Entry 8TZV (electron microscopy, 2.80 A resolution); this record covers chains A and B.

Chain A (and B):
Name: Isoform ATE1-2 of Arginyl-tRNA--protein transferase 1
Source organism: Homo sapiens
Notes: chain B of this document is another copy of the same molecule, construct and numbering; everything in this record applies to it too
Reference sequence: O95260 (ATE1_HUMAN), isoform O95260-2; residues 2-518 here = UniProt positions 2-518
Sequence (519 residues; each row starts with the number of its first residue; numbering starts at 0):
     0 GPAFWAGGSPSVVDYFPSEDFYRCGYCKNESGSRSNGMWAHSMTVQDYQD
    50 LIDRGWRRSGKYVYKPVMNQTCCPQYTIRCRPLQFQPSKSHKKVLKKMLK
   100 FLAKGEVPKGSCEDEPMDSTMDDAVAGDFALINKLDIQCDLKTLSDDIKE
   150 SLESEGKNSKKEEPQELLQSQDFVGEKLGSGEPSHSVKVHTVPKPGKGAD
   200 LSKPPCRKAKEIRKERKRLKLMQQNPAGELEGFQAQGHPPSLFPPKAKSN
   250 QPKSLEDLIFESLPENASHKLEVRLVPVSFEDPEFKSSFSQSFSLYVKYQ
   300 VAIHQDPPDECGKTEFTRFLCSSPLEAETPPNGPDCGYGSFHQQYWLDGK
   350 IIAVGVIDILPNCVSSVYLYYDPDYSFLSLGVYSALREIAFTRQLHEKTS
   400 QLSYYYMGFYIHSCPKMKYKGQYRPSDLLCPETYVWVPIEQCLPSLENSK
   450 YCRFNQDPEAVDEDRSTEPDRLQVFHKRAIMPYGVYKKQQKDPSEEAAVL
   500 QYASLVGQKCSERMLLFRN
Unresolved in the structure: 0-6, 105-268
Construct notes: expression tag (0-1)
Ion coordination: Zn2+: Cys23, Cys26, Cys71, Cys72
Swiss-Prot annotation at these positions:
  - modified residue: Ser169 (Phosphoserine)
What the authors report for this chain:
  - mutagenesis - C26A, W38F/H40E, K476E/R477E: decreased catalytic activity on RGS4
  - conformationally variable residues (order/disorder transition): Pro1 to Asp19
  - self-association interface (contacts with another copy of this molecule): Gly7 to Pro9, Val11, Trp38, His40, Lys60 to Tyr61, Ser278 to Glu280, Asp308 to Glu309, Gly311 to Glu314, Arg317 to Phe318, Phe474, Lys476 to Arg477, Ala478 to Ile479, Leu514, Phe516 to Asn518
  - mutagenesis - W38F/H40E/K476E/R477E, W38F/H40E, R56E, K476E/R477E: decreased stability
  - mutagenesis - W38F/H40E/K476E/R477E: abolished binding to Isoform ATE1-2 of Arginyl-tRNA--protein transferase 1 (chain A)
  - mutagenesis - W38F/H40E/K476E: decreased binding to RGS4
  - mutagenesis - W38F/H40E/K476E: abolished catalytic activity on RGS4
  - mutagenesis - K88E/K92E (2-fold): decreased binding to A + T arms
  - mutagenesis - K88E/K92E: abolished catalytic activity
  - mutagenesis - R56E, E387A, K419A: decreased catalytic activity

How chain A and chain B interact:
Pairs across the interface (37; chain A residue first):
  Gly7(A) - Lys312(B)  hydrogen bond (backbone-side chain)
  Pro9(A) - Thr313(B)
  Val11(A) - Arg317(B)
  Trp38(A) - His40(B)
  Trp38(A) - Phe516(B)  hydrophobic
  His40(A) - Lys60(B)
  His40(A) - Arg317(B)
  Ser278(A) - Glu280(B)
  Asp305(A) - Arg477(B)  salt bridge
  Glu309(A) - Arg477(B)
  Thr313(A) - Phe474(B)
  Thr313(A) - Ile479(B)
  Thr313(A) - Leu514(B)
  Glu314(A) - Phe474(B)
  Glu314(A) - Arg477(B)
  Glu314(A) - Ala478(B)
  Glu314(A) - Ile479(B)
  Arg317(A) - Val11(B)
  Arg317(A) - His40(B)
  Arg317(A) - Ser41(B)
  Arg317(A) - Phe516(B)
  Phe318(A) - Arg477(B)
  Phe474(A) - Thr313(B)
  Phe474(A) - Glu314(B)
  Arg477(A) - Tyr295(B)  hydrogen bond
  Arg477(A) - Gln299(B)
  Arg477(A) - Asp305(B)  salt bridge
  Arg477(A) - Glu309(B)
  Arg477(A) - Cys310(B)
  Arg477(A) - Glu314(B)
  Ala478(A) - Asp308(B)
  Ala478(A) - Glu309(B)
  Ala478(A) - Glu314(B)
  Ile479(A) - Thr313(B)
  Ile479(A) - Glu314(B)  hydrogen bond (backbone-side chain)
  Phe516(A) - Trp38(B)
  Phe516(A) - Arg317(B)
Also at the interface, not in a pair above, chain A (21 interface residues in all): Ser8, Glu280, Asp308, Lys312
Also at the interface, not in a pair above, chain B (25 interface residues in all): Gly7, Ser8, Ser278

Overview:
Chain A and chain B form an interface of 21 and 25 residues respectively; the contacts include 3 hydrogen
bonds and 2 salt bridges. Polar contacts include Asp305(A)-Arg477(B), Gly7(A)-Lys312(B) and
Arg477(A)-Tyr295(B). The paper reports that W38F/H40E/K476E/R477E, W38F/H40E and R56E of chain A, among
others, reduce stability; conformational variability at Pro1(A); 9 substitutions were tested in all.
Both chains are Isoform ATE1-2 of Arginyl-tRNA--protein transferase 1 (Homo sapiens). Entry 8TZV (Apo form of
human ATE1) was determined by electron microscopy (same publication as 8UAU).
